Entry 8AA0 (electron microscopy, 3.20 A resolution); this record covers chains G and I of the 8 polymer chains in the assembly.

== Chain G ==
Molecule: DUF4960 domain-containing protein
Organism: Bacteroides thetaiotaomicron VPI-5482
UniProt: Q8A6W5 (Q8A6W5_BACTN); residues -22 to 438 here correspond to UniProt positions 1-461 (UniProt number = residue number + 23)
Sequence (461 residues; numbered -22 to 438; the number before each row is that of its first residue; numbers below 1 keep their minus sign (Met-22 is residue -22)):
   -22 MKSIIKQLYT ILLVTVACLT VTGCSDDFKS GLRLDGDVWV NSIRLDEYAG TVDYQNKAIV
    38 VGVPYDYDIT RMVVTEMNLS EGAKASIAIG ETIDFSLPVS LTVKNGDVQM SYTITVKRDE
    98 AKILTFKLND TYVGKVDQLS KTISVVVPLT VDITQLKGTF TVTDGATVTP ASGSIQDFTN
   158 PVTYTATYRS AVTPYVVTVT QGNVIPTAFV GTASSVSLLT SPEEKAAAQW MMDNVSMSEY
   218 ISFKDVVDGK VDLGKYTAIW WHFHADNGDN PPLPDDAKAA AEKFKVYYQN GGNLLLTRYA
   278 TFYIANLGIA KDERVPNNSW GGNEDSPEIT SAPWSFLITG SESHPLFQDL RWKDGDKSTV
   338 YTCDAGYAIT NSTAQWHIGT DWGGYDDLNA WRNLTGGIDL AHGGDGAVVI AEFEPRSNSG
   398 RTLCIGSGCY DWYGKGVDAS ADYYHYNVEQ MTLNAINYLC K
Not modelled in the structure: -22 to 3, 99-438
From the paper describing this entry:
  - mutagenesis - W297A/W359A: abolished binding to FOS

== Chain I ==
Molecule: SusC homolog
Organism: Bacteroides thetaiotaomicron VPI-5482
UniProt: Q8A6W3 (Q8A6W3_BACTN); residues -24 to 1016 here correspond to UniProt positions 1-1041 (UniProt number = residue number + 25)
Sequence (1041 residues; row label = number of the first residue in the row; numbers below 1 keep their minus sign (Met-24 is residue -24)):
   -24 MPGIMKNKKL LCSVCFLFAF MSALWGQNIT VKGNVTSKTD GQPIIGASVV ETTATTNGTI
    36 TDFDGNFTLS VPVNSTLKIT YIGYKPVTVK AAAIVNVLLE EDTQMVDEVV VTGYTTQRKA
    96 DLTGAVSVVK VDEIQKQGEN NPVKALQGRV PGMNITADGN PSGSATVRIR GIGTLNNNDP
   156 LYIIDGVPTK AGMHELNGND IESIQVLKDA ASASIYGSRA ANGVIIITTK QGKKGQIKIN
   216 FDASVSASMY QSKMNVLNTE QYGRAMWQAY VNDGENPNGN ALGYAYNWGY NADGNPVLYG
   276 MTLSKYLDSK NTMPVADTDW FDEITRTGVI QQYNLSVSNG SEKGSSFFSL GYYKNLGVIK
   336 DTDFDRFSAR MNSDYKLIDD ILTIGQHFTL NRTSEVQAPG GIIETALDIP SAIPVYASDG
   396 SWGGPVGGWP DRRNPRAVLE YNKDNRYTYW RMFGDAYVNL TPFKGFNLRS TFGLDYANKQ
   456 ARYFTYPYQE GTQTNNGKSA VEAKQEHWTK WMWNAIATYQ LEVGKHRGDV MIGMELNRED
   516 DSHFSGYKED FSILTPDYMW PDAGSGTAQA YGAGEGYSLV SFFGKMNYSY ADRYLLSLTL
   576 RRDGSSRFGK NHRYATFPSV SLGWRITQEN FMKELTWLDD LKLRASWGQT GNQEISNLAR
   636 YTIYAPNYGT TDSFGGQSYG TAYDITGSNG GGVLPSGFKR NQIGNDNIKW ETTTQTNVGI
   696 DFSLFKQSLY GSLEYYYKKA TDILTEMAGV GVLGEGGSRW INSGAMKNQG FEFNLGYRNK
   756 TAFGLTYDLN GNISTYRNEI LELPETVAAN GKFGGNGVKS VVGHTYGAQV GYIADGIFKS
   816 QDEVDNHATQ EGAAVGRIRY RDIDHNGVID ERDQNWIYDP TPSFSYGLNI YLEYKNFDLT
   876 MFWQGVQGVD IISDVKKKSD FWSASNVGFL NKGTRLLNAW SPTNPNSDIP ALTRSDTNNE
   936 QRVSTYFVEN GSFLKLRNIQ LGYTVPAVIS KKMRMDRLRF YCSAQNLLTI KSKNFTGEDP
   996 ENPNFSYPIP VNITFGLNIG F
Not modelled in the structure: -24 to 92
Bound ions: Mg2+: Asp837, Asp839, Asn841, Val843, Asp848
Residues lining bound ligands:
  - beta-D-fructofuranose (FRU), molecule 1: Ala166, Gly167, His169, Glu170, Glu370, Gln372, Tyr422, Tyr424, Lys454, Glu481, Trp483, His518, Glu550
  - beta-D-fructofuranose (FRU), molecule 2: Glu379, Thr380, Asp406, Arg407, Gln468, Phe649, Gln652, Asn901, Val902

== Interface between chain G and chain I ==
Contacting residue pairs (34; chain G residue first):
  Phe5(G) - Val231(I)
  Phe5(G) - Leu232(I)
  Phe5(G) - Asn233(I)
  Phe5(G) - Asp292(I)
  Phe5(G) - Thr293(I)
  Phe5(G) - Asp294(I)
  Lys6(G) - Asp292(I)  hydrogen bond (side chain-backbone)
  Lys6(G) - Asp294(I)
  Ser7(G) - Asn233(I)
  Ser7(G) - Glu235(I)
  Ser7(G) - Asp292(I)  hydrogen bond
  Leu9(G) - Leu278(I)  hydrophobic
  Leu11(G) - Lys280(I)
  Leu11(G) - Val290(I)  hydrophobic
  Asp12(G) - Lys280(I)  hydrogen bond (backbone-side chain)
  Gly13(G) - Lys280(I)  hydrogen bond (backbone-side chain)
  Val15(G) - Lys280(I)
  Trp16(G) - Tyr281(I)  hydrogen bond
  Trp16(G) - Asn286(I)
  Tyr31(G) - Asn286(I)  hydrogen bond (backbone-side chain)
  Gln32(G) - Ser284(I)
  Gln32(G) - Lys285(I)
  Lys34(G) - Ser284(I)
  Lys34(G) - Asn286(I)  hydrogen bond
  Lys81(G) - Thr277(I)
  Asp84(G) - Thr277(I)
  Asp84(G) - Leu278(I)  hydrogen bond (backbone-backbone)
  Val85(G) - Leu278(I)
  Gln86(G) - Ala260(I)
  Gln86(G) - Thr277(I)
  Gln86(G) - Leu278(I)  hydrogen bond (backbone-backbone)
  Gln86(G) - Ser279(I)
  Gln86(G) - Lys280(I)  hydrogen bond (backbone-backbone)
  Met87(G) - Tyr281(I)  hydrophobic
Other interface residues (no listed pair), chain G (18 interface residues in all): Asp14

== Summary ==
Chain G and chain I form an interface of 18 and 17 residues respectively, with 10 hydrogen bonds. Among the
polar pairs are Lys6(G)-Asp292(I), Ser7(G)-Asp292(I) and Asp12(G)-Lys280(I). Ligands of chain I:
beta-D-fructofuranose. Asp837(I), Asp839(I), Asn841(I), Val843(I) and Asp848(I) form the Mg2+ site. From the
paper: W297A/W359A of chain G abolish binding to FOS.
Chain G is DUF4960 domain-containing protein and chain I is SusC homolog, both from Bacteroides
thetaiotaomicron VPI-5482; the structure, Levan utilisation machinery (utilisome) with levan
fructo-oligosaccharides DP 8-12, was determined by electron microscopy (same publication as 8A9Y, 8AA1, 8AA2
and 8AA3).
